7ZXT - chains A and B of the 6 polymer chains in the assembly; structure by electron microscopy, 2.90 A resolution.

Chain A (and B):
Molecule: Gap junction beta-1 protein
From: Homo sapiens
Notes: chain B of this document is another copy of the same molecule, construct and numbering; everything in this record applies to it too
UniProtKB: P08034 (CXB1_HUMAN); residue numbers follow UniProt; this construct covers 1-283
Amino-acid sequence (283 residues; numbered 1 to 283; the number before each row is that of its first residue):
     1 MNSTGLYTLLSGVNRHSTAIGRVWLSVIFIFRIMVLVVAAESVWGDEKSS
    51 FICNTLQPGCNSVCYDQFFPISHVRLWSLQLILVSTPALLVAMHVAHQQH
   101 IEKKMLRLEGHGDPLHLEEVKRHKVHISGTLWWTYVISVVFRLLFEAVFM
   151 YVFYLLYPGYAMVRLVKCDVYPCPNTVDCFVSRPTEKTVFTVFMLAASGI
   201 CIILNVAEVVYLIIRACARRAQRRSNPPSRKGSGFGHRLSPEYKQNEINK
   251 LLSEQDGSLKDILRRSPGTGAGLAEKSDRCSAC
Unresolved in the structure: 108-121, 221-283
Differences from the reference sequence: variant Ser3 (Trp in P08034)
Cystine bridges: Cys53-Cys179, Cys60-Cys173, Cys64-Cys168
Curated features (UniProtKB/Swiss-Prot):
  - modified residue (Phosphoserine): Ser233, Ser258, Ser266, Ser277
  - natural variant: Ser3 (W3S: In CMTX1; this construct carries the variant), Tyr7 to Thr8 (sequence variant, change not given here; In CMTX1), Tyr7 (Y7C: In CMTX1), Thr8 (T8I: In CMTX1; T8P: In CMTX1), Leu9 (L9W: In CMTX1), Ser11 (S11G: In CMTX1), Gly12 (G12S: In CMTX1), Val13 (V13L: In CMTX1; V13M: In CMTX1), Asn14 (N14K: In CMTX1), Arg15 (R15Q: In CMTX1; R15W: In CMTX1), His16 (H16P: In CMTX1), Ile20 to Gly21 (sequence variant, change not given here; In CMTX1), 125 further natural variant entries in UniProt
From the paper describing this entry:
  - mutagenesis - R22G: unchanged localization
  - disease-associated variants - R22G (citing earlier work)

How chain A and chain B interact:
Residue-residue contacts (51):
  Leu6(A) with Thr4(B)
  Gln57(A) with Asn54(B)
  Pro58(A) with Ile52(B), hydrophobic; Asn54(B)
  Gly59(A) with Ile52(B); Phe180(B)
  Ser62(A) with Val181(B); Ser182(B), hydrogen bond (side chain-backbone)
  Tyr65(A) with Arg183(B)
  Asp66(A) with Ser182(B); Arg183(B), salt bridge; Pro184(B)
  Phe69(A) with Arg183(B), hydrogen bond (backbone-side chain)
  Pro70(A) with Arg183(B), hydrogen bond (backbone-side chain); Thr185(B); Glu186(B)
  Ile71(A) with Arg183(B); Glu186(B)
  Ser72(A) with Arg183(B); Glu186(B), hydrogen bond (backbone-side chain)
  Arg75(A) with Ser42(B), hydrogen bond; Val43(B); Glu186(B)
  Leu79(A) with Phe193(B), hydrophobic
  Ile82(A) with Phe31(B), hydrophobic; Met34(B), hydrophobic; Val38(B), hydrophobic
  Leu83(A) with Phe31(B), hydrophobic; Phe193(B), hydrophobic
  Thr86(A) with Val27(B); Phe31(B)
  Leu89(A) with Val27(B); Met34(B), hydrophobic
  Leu90(A) with Val23(B); Trp24(B), hydrophobic; Val27(B), hydrophobic
  Met93(A) with Thr8(B); Arg22(B); Val23(B), hydrophobic; Val27(B), hydrophobic; Ile30(B), hydrophobic
  His94(A) with Val23(B)
  Ala96(A) with Arg22(B)
  His97(A) with Ala19(B); Arg22(B); Val23(B)
  His100(A) with Arg22(B), hydrogen bond
  Lys104(A) with Arg15(B)
  Arg107(A) with Arg15(B)
  Tyr171(A) with Asp178(B), hydrogen bond
  Pro172(A) with Phe180(B), hydrophobic
Other interface residues (no listed pair), chain A (31 interface residues in all): Asn2, Lys48, Val63, Ser78
Other interface residues (no listed pair), chain B (31 interface residues in all): Met1, Ser26, Val35, Leu165, Val189, Phe190

In short:
The chain A/chain B interface involves 31 residues from each chain; the contacts include 7 hydrogen bonds and
1 salt bridge. Among the polar pairs are Asp66(A)-Arg183(B), Ser62(A)-Ser182(B) and Phe69(A)-Arg183(B). The
paper reports that R22G of chain A leaves localization unchanged.
Both chains are Gap junction beta-1 protein (Homo sapiens). Entry 7ZXT (cryo-EM structure of Connexin 32 W3S
mutation hemi channel) was determined by electron microscopy (same publication as 7ZXM, 7ZXN, 7ZXO, 7ZXP and
7ZXQ).
